PDB entry 2YH6 | X-ray diffraction, 1.55 A resolution | chains C and D

# Chain C (and D)
Protein: Lipoprotein 34
Source organism: Escherichia coli
Notes: fragment: n-terminal domain, residues 101-212; chain D of this document is another copy of the same molecule, construct and numbering; everything in this record applies to it too
UniProt: P0A903 (NLPB_ECOLI); residues 77-188 here correspond to UniProt positions 101-212 (UniProt number = residue number + 24)
Chain sequence (112 residues; row label = number of the first residue in the row):
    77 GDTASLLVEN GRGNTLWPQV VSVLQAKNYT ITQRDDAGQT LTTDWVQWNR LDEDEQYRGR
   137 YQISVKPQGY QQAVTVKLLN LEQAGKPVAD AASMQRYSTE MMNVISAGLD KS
Unresolved in the structure: 88-89, 188 (chain D: 88-89)

# How chain C and chain D interact
Residue-residue contacts - 47 pairs, chain C then chain D:
  Gly77(C) - Leu83(D)
  Gly77(C) - Val84(D)
  Gly77(C) - Glu85(D)
  Asp78(C) - Leu83(D)  hydrogen bond (backbone-backbone)
  Asp78(C) - Glu85(D)
  Thr79(C) - Leu82(D)
  Thr79(C) - Leu83(D)  hydrogen bond (backbone-backbone)
  Ala80(C) - Ser81(D)
  Ser81(C) - Ala80(D)
  Ser81(C) - Ser81(D)  hydrogen bond (backbone-backbone)
  Leu82(C) - Thr79(D)
  Leu82(C) - Ala80(D)  hydrophobic
  Leu82(C) - Gln171(D)
  Leu82(C) - Thr175(D)
  Leu83(C) - Gly77(D)  hydrogen bond (backbone-backbone)
  Leu83(C) - Thr79(D)  hydrogen bond (backbone-backbone)
  Val84(C) - Gly77(D)
  Glu85(C) - Gly77(D)
  Glu85(C) - Asp78(D)
  Glu85(C) - Ala167(D)
  Glu85(C) - Met170(D)
  Ala167(C) - Glu85(D)
  Ala168(C) - Leu185(D)
  Ala168(C) - Asp186(D)
  Met170(C) - Glu85(D)
  Gln171(C) - Leu82(D)
  Gln171(C) - Ser182(D)  hydrogen bond
  Gln171(C) - Leu185(D)
  Gln171(C) - Asp186(D)
  Arg172(C) - Asn179(D)  hydrogen bond
  Arg172(C) - Ser182(D)  hydrogen bond
  Arg172(C) - Ala183(D)
  Arg172(C) - Asp186(D)
  Thr175(C) - Leu82(D)
  Thr175(C) - Ser182(D)  hydrogen bond
  Asn179(C) - Thr175(D)
  Asn179(C) - Asn179(D)  hydrogen bond
  Ser182(C) - Gln171(D)  hydrogen bond
  Ser182(C) - Arg172(D)
  Ser182(C) - Thr175(D)  hydrogen bond
  Ala183(C) - Arg172(D)
  Leu185(C) - Ala168(D)
  Leu185(C) - Gln171(D)
  Asp186(C) - Ala168(D)
  Asp186(C) - Ser169(D)
  Asp186(C) - Gln171(D)
  Asp186(C) - Arg172(D)
Interface residues without a listed pair, chain C (23 interface residues in all): Asn86, Ser169, Ser174
Interface residues without a listed pair, chain D (23 interface residues in all): Asn86, Ser174

# Summary
Chain C and chain D each contribute 23 residues to their interface; the contacts include 12 hydrogen bonds.
Polar pairs include Gln171(C)-Ser182(D), Arg172(C)-Asn179(D) and Arg172(C)-Ser182(D).
Chain C and chain D are both Lipoprotein 34 (Escherichia coli); the structure, Structure of the N-terminal
domain of BamC from E. coli, was determined by X-ray diffraction (same publication as 2YH9, 2YHC, 2YH3 and
2YH5).
